8W0I - chains 2 and 6 of the 6 polymer chains in the assembly; structure by electron microscopy, 3.50 A resolution.

# Chain 2
Molecule: DNA replication licensing factor MCM2
From: Homo sapiens
Notes: EC 3.6.4.12
Reference sequence: P49736 (MCM2_HUMAN); numbering as in UniProt (aligned over 1-904)
Amino-acid sequence (904 residues; row label = number of the first residue in the row):
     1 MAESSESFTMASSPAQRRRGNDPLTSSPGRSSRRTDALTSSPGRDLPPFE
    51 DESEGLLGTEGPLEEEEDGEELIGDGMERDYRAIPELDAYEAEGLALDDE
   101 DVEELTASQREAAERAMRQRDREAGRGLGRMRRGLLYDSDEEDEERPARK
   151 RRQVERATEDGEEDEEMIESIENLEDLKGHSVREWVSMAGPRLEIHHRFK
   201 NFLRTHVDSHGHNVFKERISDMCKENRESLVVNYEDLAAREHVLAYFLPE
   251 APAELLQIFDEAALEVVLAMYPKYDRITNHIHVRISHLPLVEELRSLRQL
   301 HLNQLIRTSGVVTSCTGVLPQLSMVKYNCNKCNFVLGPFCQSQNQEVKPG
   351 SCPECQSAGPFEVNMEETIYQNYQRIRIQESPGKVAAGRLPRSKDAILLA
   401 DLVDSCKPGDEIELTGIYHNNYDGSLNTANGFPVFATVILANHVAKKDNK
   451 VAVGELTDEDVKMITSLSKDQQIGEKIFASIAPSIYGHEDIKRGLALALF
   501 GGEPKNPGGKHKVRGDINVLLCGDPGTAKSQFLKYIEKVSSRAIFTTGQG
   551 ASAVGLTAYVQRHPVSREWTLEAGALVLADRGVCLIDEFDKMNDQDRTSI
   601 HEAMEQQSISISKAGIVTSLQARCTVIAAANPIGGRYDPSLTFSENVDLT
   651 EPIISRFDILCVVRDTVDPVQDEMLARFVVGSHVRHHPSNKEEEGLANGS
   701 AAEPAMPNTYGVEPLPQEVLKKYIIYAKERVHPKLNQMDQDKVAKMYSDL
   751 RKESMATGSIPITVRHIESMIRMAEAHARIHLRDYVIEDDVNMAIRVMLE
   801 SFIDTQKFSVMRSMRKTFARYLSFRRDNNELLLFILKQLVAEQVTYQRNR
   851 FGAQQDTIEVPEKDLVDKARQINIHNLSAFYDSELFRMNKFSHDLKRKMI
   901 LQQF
Not modelled in the structure: 1-175, 273-279, 343-350, 426-430, 550-555, 692-710, 755-761, 826-904
Bound ions: Zn2+: Cys329, Cys332, Cys352, Cys355; Mg2+: Ser530 (together with ATP)
Residues lining bound ligands: ATP: Ser484, Ile485, Tyr486, His488, Pro525, Gly526, Thr527, Ala528, Lys529, Ser530, Gln531, Asp587, Glu588, Asn631, Leu675, Phe678, Val679
Curated features (UniProtKB/Swiss-Prot):
  - zinc finger: Cys329 to Cys355 (C4-type)
  - motif: Ser655 to Asp658 (Arginine finger)
  - binding site (ADP): Ser530, Gln531
  - modified residue: Ala2 (N-acetylalanine), Ser12 (Phosphoserine), Ser13 (Phosphoserine), Thr25 (Phosphothreonine), Ser26 (Phosphoserine), Ser27 (Phosphoserine), Ser32 (Phosphoserine), Thr39 (Phosphothreonine), Ser40 (Phosphoserine), Ser41 (Phosphoserine), Ser53 (Phosphoserine), Thr59 (Phosphothreonine), Ser108 (Phosphoserine), Tyr137 (Phosphotyrosine), Ser139 (Phosphoserine), Lys216 (N6-acetyllysine), Ser381 (Phosphoserine), Ser484 (Phosphoserine)
  - cross-link: Lys178 (Glycyl lysine isopeptide (Lys-Gly) (interchain with G-Cter in SUMO2))
  - natural variant: Arg44 (R44C: In DFNA70)
  - mutagenesis: Ser27 (S27A: Impairs ATPase activity of the MCM-2-7 complex and reduces phosphorylation by the CDC7-DBF4 complex; when associated with A-41 and A-139), Ser41 (S41A: Impairs ATPase activity of the MCM-2-7 complex and reduces phosphorylation by the CDC7-DBF4 complex; when associated with A-27 and A-139), Tyr81 to Tyr90 (Loss of interaction with DNAJC9), Ser108 (S108A: Reduces phosphorylation by ATR), Ser139 (S139A: Impairs ATPase activity of the MCM-2-7 complex and reduces phosphorylation by the CDC7-DBF4 complex; when associated with A-27 and A-41)

# Chain 6
Molecule: DNA replication licensing factor MCM6
From: Homo sapiens
Notes: EC 3.6.4.12
Reference sequence: Q14566 (MCM6_HUMAN); residue numbers follow UniProt; this construct covers 1-821
Amino-acid sequence (821 residues; row label = number of the first residue in the row):
     1 MDLAAAAEPGAGSQHLEVRDEVAEKCQKLFLDFLEEFQSSDGEIKYLQLA
    51 EELIRPERNTLVVSFVDLEQFNQQLSTTIQEEFYRVYPYLCRALKTFVKD
   101 RKEIPLAKDFYVAFQDLPTRHKIRELTSSRIGLLTRISGQVVRTHPVHPE
   151 LVSGTFLCLDCQTVIRDVEQQFKYTQPNICRNPVCANRRRFLLDTNKSRF
   201 VDFQKVRIQETQAELPRGSIPRSLEVILRAEAVESAQAGDKCDFTGTLIV
   251 VPDVSKLSTPGARAETNSRVSGVDGYETEGIRGLRALGVRDLSYRLVFLA
   301 CCVAPTNPRFGGKELRDEEQTAESIKNQMTVKEWEKVFEMSQDKNLYHNL
   351 CTSLFPTIHGNDEVKRGVLLMLFGGVPKTTGEGTSLRGDINVCIVGDPST
   401 AKSQFLKHVEEFSPRAVYTSGKASSAAGLTAAVVRDEESHEFVIEAGALM
   451 LADNGVCCIDEFDKMDVRDQVAIHEAMEQQTISITKAGVKATLNARTSIL
   501 AAANPISGHYDRSKSLKQNINLSAPIMSRFDLFFILVDECNEVTDYAIAR
   551 RIVDLHSRIEESIDRVYSLDDIRRYLLFARQFKPKISKESEDFIVEQYKH
   601 LRQRDGSGVTKSSWRITVRQLESMIRLSEAMARMHCCDEVQPKHVKEAFR
   651 LLNKSIIRVETPDVNLDQEEEIQMEVDEGAGGINGHADSPAPVNGINGYN
   701 EDINQESAPKASLRLGFSEYCRISNLIVLHLRKVEEEEDESALKRSELVN
   751 WYLKEIESEIDSEEELINKKRIIEKVIHRLTHYDHVLIELTQAGLKGSTE
   801 GSESYEEDPYLVVNPNYLLED
Not modelled in the structure: 1-16, 255-291, 308-320, 607-610, 662-821
Bound ions: Zn2+: Cys158, Cys161, Cys180, Cys185; Mg2+: Ser403 (together with ATP)
Residues lining bound ligands:
  - ATP (adenosine-5'-triphosphate): Thr357, Ile358, His359, Asn361, Asp397, Pro398, Ser399, Thr400, Ala401, Lys402, Ser403, Gln404, Asn504, Ile548, Ile552
  - ATP: Glu478, Ser528, Arg529, Val618, Arg619, Glu622
Curated features (UniProtKB/Swiss-Prot):
  - motif: Ser528 to Asp531 (Arginine finger)
  - binding site (ATP): His359, Ser399, Thr400, Ala401, Lys402, Ser403, Asn504
  - binding site (ADP): Arg619, Glu622
  - modified residue: Met1 (N-acetylmethionine), Ser13 (Phosphoserine), Ser219 (Phosphoserine), Ser271 (Phosphoserine), Thr278 (Phosphothreonine), Lys643 (N6-acetyllysine), Ser689 (Phosphoserine), Ser762 (Phosphoserine), Thr791 (Phosphothreonine)
  - natural variant: Pro149 (P149S: Found in a patient with mild developmental delay and autism spectrum disorder; uncertain significance), Cys158 (C158Y: Found in patients with microcephaly, developmental delay, typical facial characteristics, endocrine disorders, feeding difficulties and urogenital anomalies; uncertain significance), Asp202 (D202G: Found in a patient with intra-uterine growth restriction, developmental delay and autism spectrum disorder; uncertain significance), Gly239 (G239S: Found in a patient with endocrine disorders, developmental regression, autism spectrum disorder and epilepsy; uncertain significance)
  - mutagenesis: Glu757 (E757A/D: Impairs interaction with CTD1), Glu763 (E763A/D: Impairs interaction with CTD1), Leu766 (L766A: Impairs interaction with CTD1)

# Chain 2 / chain 6 interface
Residue-residue contacts (68; chain 2 residue first):
  Arg183(2) with Asn196(6); Lys197(6)
  Glu184(2) with Arg166(6), salt bridge
  Arg298(2) with Glu57(6), salt bridge
  Gln299(2) with Asp202(6), hydrogen bond
  Leu300(2) with Pro105(6), hydrophobic; Ala107(6)
  Asn303(2) with Asn196(6), hydrogen bond (side chain-backbone)
  Lys326(2) with Gln176(6); Phe191(6), hydrogen bond (side chain-backbone)
  Asn328(2) with Arg189(6), hydrogen bond
  Asn333(2) with Arg188(6); Arg189(6), hydrogen bond
  Val335(2) with Arg189(6)
  Pro338(2) with Tyr174(6)
  Asn364(2) with Arg189(6), hydrogen bond (side chain-backbone); Arg190(6)
  Met365(2) with Arg190(6); Phe191(6)
  Glu367(2) with Leu192(6)
  Arg377(2) with Gly488(6)
  Leu390(2) with Lys490(6)
  Arg392(2) with Glu234(6), salt bridge
  Asn420(2) with Thr195(6); Phe200(6)
  Tyr422(2) with Leu193(6)
  Phe432(2) with Glu150(6); Tyr174(6), hydrophobic
  Val434(2) with His148(6)
  Phe435(2) with Pro149(6); Leu193(6), hydrophobic; Phe200(6), hydrophobic
  Thr437(2) with Pro149(6)
  Gly526(2) with Arg619(6)
  Lys538(2) with Glu382(6)
  Gln549(2) with Val471(6)
  Pro564(2) with Phe442(6), hydrophobic
  Val565(2) with Ala487(6)
  Gly634(2) with Lys517(6)
  Arg636(2) with Arg615(6)
  Asp665(2) with Arg602(6), salt bridge; Thr617(6)
  Thr666(2) with Arg602(6), hydrogen bond (backbone-side chain)
  Val667(2) with Asp605(6)
  Asp672(2) with Tyr598(6), hydrogen bond; Arg602(6), salt bridge
  Glu673(2) with Lys599(6), salt bridge
  Ala676(2) with Leu621(6), hydrophobic
  Arg677(2) with Val595(6)
  Val679(2) with Leu621(6), hydrophobic
  Val680(2) with Glu591(6)
  His683(2) with Lys378(6), hydrogen bond (backbone-side chain); Ile625(6)
  Val684(2) with Ile586(6), hydrophobic; Glu591(6)
  His686(2) with Lys378(6); Thr380(6); Gly381(6)
  His687(2) with Val376(6); Lys583(6), hydrogen bond (side chain-backbone); Pro584(6), hydrogen bond (side chain-backbone); Lys585(6)
  Pro688(2) with Val376(6), hydrophobic; Pro377(6); Lys378(6); Lys583(6)
  Ser689(2) with Lys585(6)
  Gln717(2) with Glu382(6)
Interface residues without a listed pair, chain 2 (60 interface residues in all): Cys332, Phe334, Asn421, Ala436, Pro483, Ser484, Pro525, Ser530, Gln531, Lys534, His563, Glu588, Lys591, Asn690
Interface residues without a listed pair, chain 6 (67 interface residues in all): Pro56, Lys108, Leu151, Leu159, Lys173, Thr379, Thr384, Leu386, Val467, His474, Glu478, Gln479, Ala491, Pro525, Ser528, Ile594, Ile616, Val618, Glu629

# Overview
The interface between chain 2 and chain 6 involves 60 residues on one side and 67 on the other, with 11
hydrogen bonds and 6 salt bridges. Polar pairs include Glu184(2)-Arg166(6), Arg298(2)-Glu57(6) and
Arg392(2)-Glu234(6). One ATP molecule is bound between chain 2 and chain 6.
Chain 2 is DNA replication licensing factor MCM2 and chain 6 is DNA replication licensing factor MCM6, both
from Homo sapiens; the structure, Cryo-EM structure of the human MCM2-7 heterohexamer, was determined by
electron microscopy together with 8W0E, 8W0F, 8W0G and 9CAQ from the same study.
